Entry 8VMR (X-ray diffraction, 1.50 A resolution); this record covers chains C and B of the 4 polymer chains in the assembly.

== Chain C ==
Molecule: 21-nt DNA strand
Sequence (21 nucleotides; each row starts with the number of its first residue):
   401 TTGACTCTCTTAAGAGAGTCA
Ion coordination: Mg2+: DA413, DG414 (shared with Asn319(B) of chain B); Na+: DA413, DG414 (shared with Asn319(B) of chain B)

== Chain B ==
Name: Intron-encoded endonuclease I-PpoI
From: Physarum polycephalum
Notes: EC 3.1.-.-
Reference sequence: Q94702 (PPO1_PHYPO); residues 202-363 here correspond to UniProt positions 2-163 (UniProt number = residue number - 200)
Amino-acid sequence (162 residues; each row starts with the number of its first residue):
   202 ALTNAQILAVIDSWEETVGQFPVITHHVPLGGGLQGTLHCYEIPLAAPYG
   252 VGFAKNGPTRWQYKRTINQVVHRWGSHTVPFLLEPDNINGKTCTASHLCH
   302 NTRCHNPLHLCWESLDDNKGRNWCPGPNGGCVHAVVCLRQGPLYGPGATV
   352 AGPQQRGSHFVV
Ion coordination: Zn2+ site 1: Cys241, Cys300, Cys305, His310; Mg2+: Asn319 (shared with DA413(C), DG414(C) of chain C); Na+: Asn319 (shared with DA413(C), DG414(C) of chain C); Zn2+ site 2: Cys325, Cys332, His334, Cys338

== How chain C and chain B interact ==
Pairs across the interface (26):
  DA413(C) - Leu316(B)  base contact
  DA413(C) - Asn319(B)  phosphate contact
  DA413(C) - Lys320(B)  base contact
  DA413(C) - Asn323(B)  hydrogen bond to the phosphate
  DA413(C) - Leu344(B)  phosphate contact
  DG414(C) - Arg261(B)  base contact
  DG414(C) - Thr295(B)  phosphate contact
  DG414(C) - Ala296(B)  phosphate contact
  DG414(C) - Ser297(B)  phosphate contact
  DG414(C) - His298(B)  salt bridge to the phosphate
  DG414(C) - Leu316(B)  sugar contact
  DG414(C) - Asn319(B)  hydrogen bond to the phosphate
  DA415(C) - Asn257(B)  base contact
  DA415(C) - Arg261(B)  salt bridge to the phosphate
  DA415(C) - Thr279(B)  phosphate contact
  DA415(C) - Thr295(B)  phosphate contact
  DA415(C) - Ala296(B)  hydrogen bond to the phosphate
  DA415(C) - Trp313(B)  phosphate contact
  DG416(C) - Asn257(B)  hydrogen bond to the base
  DG416(C) - Gln263(B)  hydrogen bond to the base
  DG416(C) - Trp275(B)  phosphate contact
  DG416(C) - Gly276(B)  hydrogen bond to the phosphate
  DA417(C) - Asn257(B)  base contact
  DA417(C) - Gln263(B)  hydrogen bond to the base
  DA417(C) - Arg274(B)  hydrogen bond to the base
  DG418(C) - Arg274(B)  hydrogen bond to the base
Also at the interface, not in a pair above, chain C (7 interface residues in all): DA412
Also at the interface, not in a pair above, chain B (18 interface residues in all): Thr303

== Summary ==
7 residues of chain C face 18 of chain B across their interface, with 9 hydrogen bonds and 2 salt bridges.
Among the polar pairs are DG416(C)-Asn257(B), DG416(C)-Gln263(B) and DA417(C)-Gln263(B). Asn319(B), DA413(C)
and DG414(C) form the Mg2+ site.
Chain C is a 21-nt DNA strand and chain B is Intron-encoded endonuclease I-PpoI (Physarum polycephalum); the
structure, Homing endonuclease I-PpoI-DNA complex:reaction at pH7.0 (K+ MES) with 500 uM Mg2+ for 40s, was
determined by X-ray diffraction, deposited together with 8VMO, 8VMP, 8VMQ, 8VMS, 8VMT, 8VMU and 35 further
entries.
